PDB entry 6R9B | electron microscopy, 3.80 A resolution | chains A and C of the 7 polymer chains in the assembly

[Chain A]
Name: DNA-directed RNA polymerase subunit alpha
From: Escherichia coli (strain K12)
Notes: EC 2.7.7.6
UniProtKB: P0A7Z4 (RPOA_ECOLI); numbering as in UniProt (aligned over 1-329)
Chain sequence (329 residues; each row starts with the number of its first residue):
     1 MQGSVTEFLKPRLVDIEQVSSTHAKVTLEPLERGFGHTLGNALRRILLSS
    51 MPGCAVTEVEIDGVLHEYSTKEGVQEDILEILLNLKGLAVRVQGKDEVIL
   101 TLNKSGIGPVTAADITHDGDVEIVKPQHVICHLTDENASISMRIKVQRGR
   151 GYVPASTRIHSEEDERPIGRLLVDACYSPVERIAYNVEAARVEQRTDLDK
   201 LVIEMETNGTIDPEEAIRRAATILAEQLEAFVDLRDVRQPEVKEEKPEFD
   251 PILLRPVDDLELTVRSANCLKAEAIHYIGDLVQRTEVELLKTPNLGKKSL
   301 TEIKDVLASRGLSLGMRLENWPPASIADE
Not modelled in the structure: 1-4, 238-329
UniProt features mapped onto this chain:
  - region: E162 to E165 (Required for interaction with Crp at class II promoters)
  - modified residue: R265 (ADP-ribosylarginine), K297 (N6-acetyllysine), K298 (N6-acetyllysine)

[Chain C]
Name: DNA-directed RNA polymerase subunit beta
From: Escherichia coli (strain K12)
Notes: EC 2.7.7.6
UniProtKB: P0A8V2 (RPOB_ECOLI); residue numbers follow UniProt; this construct covers 1-1342
Chain sequence (1342 residues; each row starts with the number of its first residue):
     1 MVYSYTEKKRIRKDFGKRPQVLDVPYLLSIQLDSFQKFIEQDPEGQYGLE
    51 AAFRSVFPIQSYSGNSELQYVSYRLGEPVFDVQECQIRGVTYSAPLRVKL
   101 RLVIYEREAPEGTVKDIKEQEVYMGEIPLMTDNGTFVINGTERVIVSQLH
   151 RSPGVFFDSDKGKTHSSGKVLYNARIIPYRGSWLDFEFDPKDNLFVRIDR
   201 RRKLPATIILRALNYTTEQILDLFFEKVIFEIRDNKLQMELVPERLRGET
   251 ASFDIEANGKVYVEKGRRITARHIRQLEKDDVKLIEVPVEYIAGKVVAKD
   301 YIDESTGELICAANMELSLDLLAKLSQSGHKRIETLFTNDLDHGPYISET
   351 LRVDPTNDRLSALVEIYRMMRPGEPPTREAAESLFENLFFSEDRYDLSAV
   401 GRMKFNRSLLREEIEGSGILSKDDIIDVMKKLIDIRNGKGEVDDIDHLGN
   451 RRIRSVGEMAENQFRVGLVRVERAVKERLSLGDLDTLMPQDMINAKPISA
   501 AVKEFFGSSQLSQFMDQNNPLSEITHKRRISALGPGGLTRERAGFEVRDV
   551 HPTHYGRVCPIETPEGPNIGLINSLSVYAQTNEYGFLETPYRKVTDGVVT
   601 DEIHYLSAIEEGNYVIAQANSNLDEEGHFVEDLVTCRSKGESSLFSRDQV
   651 DYMDVSTQQVVSVGASLIPFLEHDDANRALMGANMQRQAVPTLRADKPLV
   701 GTGMERAVAVDSGVTAVAKRGGVVQYVDASRIVIKVNEDEMYPGEAGIDI
   751 YNLTKYTRSNQNTCINQMPCVSLGEPVERGDVLADGPSTDLGELALGQNM
   801 RVAFMPWNGYNFEDSILVSERVVQEDRFTTIHIQELACVSRDTKLGPEEI
   851 TADIPNVGEAALSKLDESGIVYIGAEVTGGDILVGKVTPKGETQLTPEEK
   901 LLRAIFGEKASDVKDSSLRVPNGVSGTVIDVQVFTRDGVEKDKRALEIEE
   951 MQLKQAKKDLSEELQILEAGLFSRIRAVLVAGGVEAEKLDKLPRDRWLEL
  1001 GLTDEEKQNQLEQLAEQYDELKHEFEKKLEAKRRKITQGDDLAPGVLKIV
  1051 KVYLAVKRRIQPGDKMAGRHGNKGVISKINPIEDMPYDENGTPVDIVLNP
  1101 LGVPSRMNIGQILETHLGMAAKGIGDKINAMLKQQQEVAKLREFIQRAYD
  1151 LGADVRQKVDLSTFSDEEVMRLAENLRKGMPIATPVFDGAKEAEIKELLK
  1201 LGDLPTSGQIRLYDGRTGEQFERPVTVGYMYMLKLNHLVDDKMHARSTGS
  1251 YSLVTQQPLGGKAQFGGQRFGEMEVWALEAYGAAYTLQEMLTVKSDDVNG
  1301 RTKMYKNIVDGNHQMEPGMPESFNVLLKEIRSLGINIELEDE
Not modelled in the structure: 1342
UniProt features mapped onto this chain:
  - modified residue (N6-acetyllysine): K1022, K1200

[Interface between chain A and chain C]
Pairs across the interface - 60 pairs, chain A then chain C:
  N41(A) - T1217(C)  hydrogen bond (side chain-backbone)
  N41(A) - G1218(C)
  R44(A) - Y1087(C)
  R44(A) - G1091(C)  hydrogen bond (side chain-backbone)
  R44(A) - P1093(C)
  R45(A) - E1083(C)
  R45(A) - D1084(C)  salt bridge
  R45(A) - G1215(C)  hydrogen bond (side chain-backbone)
  S49(A) - E1083(C)
  L65(A) - I873(C)
  H66(A) - I873(C)
  H66(A) - G874(C)
  H66(A) - T927(C)
  H66(A) - V928(C)
  H66(A) - I929(C)
  Y68(A) - Y756(C)
  Y68(A) - I831(C)  hydrophobic
  Y68(A) - A1055(C)
  Y68(A) - K1057(C)
  T70(A) - A729(C)
  T70(A) - K755(C)
  T70(A) - Y756(C)
  K71(A) - D728(C)
  E72(A) - D728(C)
  G73(A) - Y726(C)
  G73(A) - D728(C)  hydrogen bond (backbone-side chain)
  V74(A) - V727(C)
  V74(A) - D728(C)  hydrogen bond (backbone-side chain)
  Q75(A) - L773(C)
  D77(A) - K755(C)  salt bridge
  D77(A) - Y756(C)  hydrogen bond
  D77(A) - M768(C)
  L79(A) - L693(C)  hydrophobic
  L79(A) - K1057(C)
  E80(A) - M768(C)
  L83(A) - L693(C)  hydrophobic
  L83(A) - R694(C)
  K86(A) - D826(C)  salt bridge
  T134(A) - Y726(C)
  T134(A) - V727(C)
  T134(A) - L773(C)
  D135(A) - Y726(C)
  Y152(A) - E820(C)
  Y152(A) - V823(C)
  Y152(A) - Q824(C)
  Y152(A) - R1059(C)  hydrogen bond
  P154(A) - R1059(C)
  A155(A) - R1059(C)
  I168(A) - I873(C)
  I168(A) - G874(C)
  D174(A) - D826(C)
  D174(A) - R1059(C)  salt bridge
  C176(A) - Q824(C)  hydrogen bond (side chain-backbone)
  S178(A) - Q824(C)
  E181(A) - R821(C)
  R182(A) - N1090(C)
  R182(A) - G1091(C)
  I183(A) - G1091(C)
  A184(A) - N1090(C)
  Y185(A) - Y1087(C)  hydrogen bond
Interface residues without a listed pair, chain A (35 interface residues in all): L48, E67, N84
Interface residues without a listed pair, chain C (38 interface residues in all): S772, A875, V1056, E1089, R1216

[Summary]
35 residues of chain A face 38 of chain C across their interface; the contacts include 9 hydrogen bonds and 4
salt bridges. Among the polar pairs are R45(A)-D1084(C), D77(A)-K755(C) and K86(A)-D826(C).
Chain A is DNA-directed RNA polymerase subunit alpha and chain C is DNA-directed RNA polymerase subunit beta,
both from Escherichia coli (strain K12); the structure, Cryo-EM structure of bacterial RNAP with a DNA mimic
protein Ocr from T7 phage, was determined by electron microscopy, deposited together with 6R9G.
